PDB entry 6YEK | X-ray diffraction, 3.20 A resolution | chains A and B

Chain A (and B):
Name: Inhibitor of kappa light polypeptide gene enhancer in B-cells, kinase gamma, isoform CRA_b
Source organism: Homo sapiens
Notes: chain B of this document is another copy of the same molecule, construct and numbering; everything in this record applies to it too
Reference sequence: D3DWY0 (D3DWY0_HUMAN); residues 258-344 here correspond to UniProt positions 124-210 (UniProt number = residue number - 134)
Chain sequence (89 residues; each row starts with the number of its first residue):
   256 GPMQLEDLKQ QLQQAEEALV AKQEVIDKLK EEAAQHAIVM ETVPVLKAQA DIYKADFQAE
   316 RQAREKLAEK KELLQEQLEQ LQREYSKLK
Not modelled in the structure: 256-258, 344 (chain B: 256-260)
Differences from the reference sequence: expression tag (256-257); conflict Ala289 (Glu155 in D3DWY0), Ala292 (Lys158 in D3DWY0)

How chain A and chain B interact:
Residue-residue contacts (67; chain A residue first):
  Leu263(A) - Asp262(B)
  Leu263(A) - Lys264(B)  hydrogen bond (backbone-side chain)
  Lys264(A) - Glu261(B)
  Lys264(A) - Asp262(B)
  Lys264(A) - Lys264(B)
  Leu267(A) - Leu267(B)  hydrophobic
  Leu267(A) - Ala270(B)  hydrophobic
  Ala270(A) - Leu274(B)
  Leu274(A) - Leu274(B)  hydrophobic
  Leu274(A) - Lys277(B)
  Lys277(A) - Gln278(B)  hydrogen bond
  Lys277(A) - Ile281(B)
  Gln278(A) - Lys277(B)  hydrogen bond
  Ile281(A) - Lys277(B)
  Ile281(A) - Val280(B)  hydrophobic
  Ile281(A) - Ile281(B)  hydrophobic
  Leu284(A) - Ile281(B)
  Leu284(A) - Leu284(B)  hydrophobic
  His291(A) - Met295(B)
  Val294(A) - Met295(B)  hydrophobic
  Thr297(A) - Val298(B)
  Val298(A) - Thr297(B)
  Val298(A) - Val298(B)  hydrophobic
  Val298(A) - Leu301(B)
  Leu301(A) - Leu301(B)
  Leu301(A) - Lys302(B)
  Leu301(A) - Ala305(B)
  Lys302(A) - Leu301(B)
  Gln304(A) - Ala305(B)
  Ala305(A) - Gln304(B)
  Ala305(A) - Ala305(B)
  Ala305(A) - Tyr308(B)
  Tyr308(A) - Tyr308(B)
  Tyr308(A) - Lys309(B)
  Tyr308(A) - Phe312(B)
  Lys309(A) - Tyr308(B)
  Asp311(A) - Phe312(B)
  Phe312(A) - Asp311(B)
  Phe312(A) - Phe312(B)
  Phe312(A) - Glu315(B)
  Glu315(A) - Phe312(B)
  Glu315(A) - Glu315(B)
  Glu315(A) - Arg316(B)
  Glu315(A) - Arg319(B)  salt bridge
  Arg316(A) - Glu315(B)  hydrogen bond (backbone-side chain)
  Ala318(A) - Arg319(B)
  Arg319(A) - Glu315(B)  salt bridge
  Arg319(A) - Ala318(B)
  Arg319(A) - Arg319(B)
  Arg319(A) - Leu322(B)
  Leu322(A) - Arg319(B)
  Leu322(A) - Leu322(B)  hydrophobic
  Ala323(A) - Leu322(B)
  Lys326(A) - Lys325(B)
  Lys326(A) - Leu329(B)
  Leu329(A) - Gln330(B)
  Leu329(A) - Leu333(B)  hydrophobic
  Gln330(A) - Leu329(B)
  Leu333(A) - Leu329(B)
  Leu333(A) - Leu333(B)  hydrophobic
  Leu336(A) - Leu336(B)  hydrophobic
  Leu336(A) - Gln337(B)
  Gln337(A) - Leu336(B)
  Glu339(A) - Tyr340(B)
  Tyr340(A) - Glu339(B)  hydrogen bond
  Tyr340(A) - Tyr340(B)  hydrophobic
  Leu343(A) - Leu343(B)
Also at the interface, not in a pair above, chain A (41 interface residues in all): Ala273, Val280, Lys285, Lys325, Gln332
Also at the interface, not in a pair above, chain B (43 interface residues in all): Leu263, Ala288, His291, Ala323, Lys326, Gln332, Lys342
The authors on this interface:
  - hot spots on chain B (mutagenesis) - F312A: decreased binding to chain C

Overview:
Chain A and chain B form an interface of 41 and 43 residues respectively; the contacts include 5 hydrogen
bonds and 2 salt bridges. Polar pairs include Glu315(A)-Arg319(B), Leu263(A)-Lys264(B) and
Lys277(A)-Gln278(B). The paper reports that F312A of chain B reduces binding to chain C.
Chain A and chain B are both Inhibitor of kappa light polypeptide gene enhancer in B-cells, kinase gamma,
isoform CRA_b (Homo sapiens); the structure, Crystal structure of human NEMO apo form, was determined by X-ray
diffraction.
